Entry 5JFI (X-ray diffraction, 2.75 A resolution); this record covers chains A and C.

[Chain A]
Name: Leucine-rich repeat receptor-like protein kinase TDR
From: Arabidopsis thaliana
Notes: EC 2.7.11.1
UniProt: Q9FII5 (TDR_ARATH); numbering as in UniProt (aligned over 30-642)
Sequence (613 residues; row label = number of the first residue in the row):
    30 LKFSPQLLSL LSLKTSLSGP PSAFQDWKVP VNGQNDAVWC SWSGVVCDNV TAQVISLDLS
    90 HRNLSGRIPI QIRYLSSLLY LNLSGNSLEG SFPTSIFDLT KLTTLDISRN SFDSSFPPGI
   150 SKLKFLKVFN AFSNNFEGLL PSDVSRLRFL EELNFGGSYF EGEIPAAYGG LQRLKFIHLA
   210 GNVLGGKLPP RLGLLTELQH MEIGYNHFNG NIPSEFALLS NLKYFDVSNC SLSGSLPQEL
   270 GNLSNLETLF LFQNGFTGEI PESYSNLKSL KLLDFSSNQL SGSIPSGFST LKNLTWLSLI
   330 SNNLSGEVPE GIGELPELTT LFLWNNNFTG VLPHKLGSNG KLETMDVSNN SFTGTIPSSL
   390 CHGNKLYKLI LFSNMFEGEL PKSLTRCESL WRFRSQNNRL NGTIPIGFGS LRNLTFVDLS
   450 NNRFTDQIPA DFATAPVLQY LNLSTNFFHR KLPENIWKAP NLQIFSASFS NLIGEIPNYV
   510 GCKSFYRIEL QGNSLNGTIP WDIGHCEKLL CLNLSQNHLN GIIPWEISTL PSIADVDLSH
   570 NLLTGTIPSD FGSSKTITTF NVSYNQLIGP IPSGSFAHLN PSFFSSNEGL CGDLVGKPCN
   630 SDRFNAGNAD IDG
Disordered / not traced: 30-39, 48-56, 626-642
Cystine bridges: Cys390-Cys416, Cys511-Cys535
Covalently attached groups: N-acetylglucosamine (NAG) linked to Asn111, Asn356, Asn378, Asn471, Asn525
Swiss-Prot annotation at these positions:
  - region (CLE peptide binding): Gly186 to Tyr188, Gly233 to Asn235, Asp303 to Asn307, Asp375 to Ser377, Arg421 to Arg423
  - site (CLE peptide binding): Gly210, Asp255, Trp353
  - glycosylation (N-linked (GlcNAc...) asparagine): Asn78, Asn92, Asn111, Asn258, Asn271, Asn322, Asn332, Asn356, Asn378, Asn430, Asn442, Asn471, Asn525, Asn542, Asn590
  - mutagenesis: Phe161 (F161A: Reduced interaction with CLE41 peptide), Ser162 (S162A: Reduced interaction with CLE41 peptide), Gly186 (G186A: Reduced interaction with CLE41 peptide leading to desorganized vascular tissues), Gly210 (G210A: Reduced interaction with CLE41 peptide leading to desorganized vascular tissues), Tyr234 (Y234A: Reduced interaction with CLE41 peptide leading to desorganized vascular tissues), Asp255 (D255E: Reduced interaction with CLE41 peptide), Phe281 (F281A: Reduced interaction with CLE41 peptide), Asp303 (D303R: Reduced interaction with CLE41 peptide leading to a cambium-defective phenotype and adjacent phloem and xylem cells; when associated with A-305), Ser305 (S305A: Reduced interaction with CLE41 peptide leading to a cambium-defective phenotype and adjacent phloem and xylem cells; when associated with R-303), Arg421 (R421A: Slightly reduced interaction with CLE41 peptide. Impaired interaction with CLE41 peptide leading to a cambium-defective phenotype and adjacent phloem and xylem cells; when associated with A-423), Arg423 (R423A: Reduced interaction with CLE41 peptide. Impaired interaction with CLE41 peptide leading to a cambium-defective phenotype and adjacent phloem and xylem cells; when associated with A-421)

[Chain C]
Name: CLE41
UniProt: A0A178VDH8 (A0A178VDH8_ARATH); residues 651-662 here correspond to UniProt positions 88-99 (UniProt number = residue number - 563)
Sequence (12 residues; row label = number of the first residue in the row):
   651 HEVPSGPNPI SN
Modified / non-standard residues: Pro654 (4-hydroxyproline; HYP); Pro657 (4-hydroxyproline; HYP)

[Interface between chain A and chain C]
Residue-residue contacts - 33 pairs, chain A then chain C:
  Arg138(A) - Glu652(C)  salt bridge
  Phe161(A) - Val653(C)  hydrophobic
  Ser162(A) - His651(C)  hydrogen bond (side chain-backbone)
  Asn163(A) - His651(C)
  Gly186(A) - His651(C)  hydrogen bond (backbone-backbone)
  Gly186(A) - Val653(C)
  Ser187(A) - His651(C)  hydrogen bond (backbone-side chain)
  Tyr188(A) - His651(C)
  Ala209(A) - Val653(C)
  Gly210(A) - His651(C)  hydrogen bond (backbone-side chain)
  Gly210(A) - Val653(C)
  Glu231(A) - Ser655(C)
  Tyr234(A) - Pro654(C)
  Phe279(A) - Gly656(C)
  Phe279(A) - Pro657(C)
  Phe281(A) - Gly656(C)
  Phe281(A) - Asn658(C)
  Gln282(A) - Asn658(C)
  Asp303(A) - Pro657(C)
  Asp303(A) - Asn658(C)  hydrogen bond (side chain-backbone)
  Ser305(A) - Asn658(C)  hydrogen bond
  Trp325(A) - Pro657(C)
  Ile329(A) - Ile660(C)  hydrophobic
  Trp353(A) - Ile660(C)  hydrophobic
  Trp353(A) - Ser661(C)
  Trp353(A) - Asn662(C)
  Asp375(A) - Asn662(C)  hydrogen bond
  Ser377(A) - Asn662(C)  hydrogen bond
  Lys397(A) - Ser661(C)  hydrogen bond
  Lys397(A) - Asn662(C)
  Ile399(A) - Asn662(C)
  Arg421(A) - Asn662(C)  hydrogen bond (side chain-backbone)
  Arg423(A) - Asn662(C)
Also at the interface, not in a pair above, chain A (29 interface residues in all): Tyr253, Leu301, Ser306, Phe401

[Summary]
29 residues of chain A face 11 of chain C across their interface; the contacts include 10 hydrogen bonds and 1
salt bridge. Polar pairs include Arg138(A)-Glu652(C), Ser162(A)-His651(C) and Ser187(A)-His651(C).
N-acetylglucosamine is covalently linked to Asn111(A), Asn356(A), Asn378(A), Asn471(A) and Asn525(A).
Chain A is Leucine-rich repeat receptor-like protein kinase TDR (Arabidopsis thaliana) and chain C is CLE41;
the structure, Crystal structure of a TDIF-TDR complex, was determined by X-ray diffraction.
